PDB entry 6RCZ | X-ray diffraction, 1.74 A resolution | chain A

# Chain A
Protein: Trehalose 6-phosphate phosphatase
Source organism: Burkholderia pseudomallei (strain K96243)
Notes: EC 3.1.3.12
Reference sequence: Q63SB3 (Q63SB3_BURPS); residues 1-269 here = UniProt positions 1-269
Chain sequence (269 residues; row label = number of the first residue in the row):
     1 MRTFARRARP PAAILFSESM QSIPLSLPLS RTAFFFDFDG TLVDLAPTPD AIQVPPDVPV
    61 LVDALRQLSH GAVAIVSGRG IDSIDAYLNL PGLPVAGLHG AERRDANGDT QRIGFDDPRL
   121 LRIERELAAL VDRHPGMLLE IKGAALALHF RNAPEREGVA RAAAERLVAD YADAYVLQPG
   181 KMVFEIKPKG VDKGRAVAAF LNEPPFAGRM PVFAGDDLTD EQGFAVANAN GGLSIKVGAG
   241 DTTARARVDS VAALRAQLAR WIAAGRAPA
Disordered / not traced: 1, 267-269
Bound ions: Mg2+: Asp37, Asp39, Asp216

# Overview
Asp37, Asp39 and Asp216 coordinate Mg2+.
Chain A is Trehalose 6-phosphate phosphatase (Burkholderia pseudomallei (strain K96243)); the structure, The
structure of Burkholderia pseudomallei trehalose-6-phosphatase, was determined by X-ray diffraction, deposited
together with 6QJ6.
